6R38 - chain A; structure by X-ray diffraction, 2.33 A resolution.

# Chain A
Protein: Farnesyl pyrophosphate synthase
Organism: Trypanosoma brucei
UniProt: Q86C09 (Q86C09_9TRYP); residue numbers follow UniProt; this construct covers 1-367
Sequence (369 residues; row label = number of the first residue in the row; numbers below 1 keep their minus sign (Gly-1 is residue -1)):
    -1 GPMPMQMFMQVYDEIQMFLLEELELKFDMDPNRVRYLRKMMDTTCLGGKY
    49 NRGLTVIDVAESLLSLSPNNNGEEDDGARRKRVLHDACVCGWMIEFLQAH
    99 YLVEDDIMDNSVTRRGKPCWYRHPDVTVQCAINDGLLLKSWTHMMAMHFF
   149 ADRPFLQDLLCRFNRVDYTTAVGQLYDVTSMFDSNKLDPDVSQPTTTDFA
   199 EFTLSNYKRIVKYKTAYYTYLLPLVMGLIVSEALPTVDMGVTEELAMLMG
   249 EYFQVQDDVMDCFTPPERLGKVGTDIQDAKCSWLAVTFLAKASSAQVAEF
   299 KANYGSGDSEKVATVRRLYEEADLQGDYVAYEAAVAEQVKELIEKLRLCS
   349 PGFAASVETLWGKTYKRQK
Not modelled in the structure: -1 to 0, 65-73, 109-121, 184-194, 365-367
Differences from the reference sequence: expression tag (-1 to 0)
Ligand contacts: JQE (2-[2,5-bis(chloranyl)-1-benzothiophen-3-yl]ethanoic acid): Asn49, Arg50, Gln96, Thr217, Tyr218, Phe251, Leu358, Lys361, Thr362

# In short
Ligands of chain A: compound JQE.
Chain A is Farnesyl pyrophosphate synthase (Trypanosoma brucei); the structure, T. brucei FPPS in complex with
2-(2,5-dichlorobenzo[b]thiophen-3-yl)acetic acid, was determined by X-ray diffraction (same publication as
6R37).
